PDB entry 4J8X | X-ray diffraction, 2.87 A resolution | chains C and D of the 5 polymer chains in the assembly

[Chain C]
Protein: Histone H2A
Organism: Xenopus laevis
UniProtKB: Q6AZJ8 (Q6AZJ8_XENLA); aligned to UniProt positions 2-129 over residues 1-128 (the alignment contains insertions or deletions, so no single offset holds)
Chain sequence (128 residues; numbered 1 to 128; the number before each row is that of its first residue):
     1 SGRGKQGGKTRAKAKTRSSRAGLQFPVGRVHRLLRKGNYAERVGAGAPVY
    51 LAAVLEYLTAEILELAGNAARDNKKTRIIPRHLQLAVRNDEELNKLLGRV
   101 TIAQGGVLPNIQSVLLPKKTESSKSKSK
Unresolved in the structure: 1-13, 120-128

[Chain D]
Protein: Histone H2B 1.1
Organism: Xenopus laevis
UniProtKB: P02281 (H2B11_XENLA); residues -2 to 122 here correspond to UniProt positions 2-126 (UniProt number = residue number + 4)
Chain sequence (125 residues; numbered -2 to 122; the number before each row is that of its first residue; numbers below 1 keep their minus sign (Pro-2 is residue -2)):
    -2 PEPAKSAPAPKKGSKKAVTKTQKKDGKKRRKTRKESYAIYVYKVLKQVHP
    48 DTGISSKAMSIMNSFVNDVFERIAGEASRLAHYNKRSTITSREIQTAVRL
    98 LLPGELAKHAVSEGTKAVTKYTSAK
Unresolved in the structure: -2 to 27
Differences from the reference sequence: conflict Thr29 (Ser33 in P02281)
Bound ions: para-cymene ruthenium chloride Ru near His79 (its only coordinating residue here)
Curated features (UniProtKB/Swiss-Prot):
  - modified residue: Lys2 (N6-acetyllysine), Lys9 (N6-acetyllysine), Ser11 (Phosphoserine), Lys12 (N6-acetyllysine), Lys17 (N6-acetyllysine)
  - glycosylation: Ser109 (O-linked (GlcNAc) serine)
  - cross-link: Lys117 (Glycyl lysine isopeptide (Lys-Gly) (interchain with G-Cter in ubiquitin))

[Interface between chain C and chain D]
Pairs across the interface (111; chain C residue first):
  Arg17(C) with Tyr118(D)
  Arg20(C) with Lys117(D); Tyr118(D); Ala121(D), hydrogen bond (side chain-backbone); Lys122(D)
  Ala21(C) with Ala114(D); Lys117(D)
  Gly22(C) with Lys117(D)
  Gln24(C) with Tyr37(D); Lys40(D); Gln44(D)
  Phe25(C) with Tyr37(D); Val41(D), hydrophobic; Val63(D), hydrophobic
  Pro26(C) with Tyr37(D), hydrophobic
  Arg29(C) with Glu32(D), salt bridge; Ser33(D), hydrogen bond (side chain-backbone); Tyr37(D)
  Val30(C) with Phe67(D), hydrophobic
  Arg32(C) with Glu32(D), salt bridge
  Leu33(C) with Tyr34(D); Phe67(D), hydrophobic
  Leu34(C) with Phe67(D), hydrophobic
  Tyr39(C) with Phe67(D); Ala71(D), hydrophobic; Ser75(D), hydrogen bond (backbone-side chain); Ile86(D), hydrophobic
  Ala40(C) with Ser84(D); Ile86(D), hydrophobic
  Glu41(C) with Ser84(D), hydrogen bond (backbone-backbone)
  Arg42(C) with Ser84(D), hydrogen bond (backbone-backbone); Thr85(D); Ile86(D), hydrogen bond (backbone-backbone)
  Val43(C) with Ile86(D)
  Gly44(C) with Thr85(D); Ile86(D), hydrogen bond (backbone-backbone)
  Gly46(C) with Ser88(D); Val115(D)
  Ala47(C) with Ile86(D); Ser88(D); Ile91(D)
  Val49(C) with Ala114(D); Val115(D); Tyr118(D), hydrophobic
  Tyr50(C) with Ser88(D); Gln92(D), hydrogen bond; Val108(D), hydrogen bond (side chain-backbone); Gly111(D); Thr112(D); Val115(D), hydrophobic
  Leu51(C) with Phe67(D), hydrophobic; Ile70(D), hydrophobic
  Ala53(C) with Glu110(D); Gly111(D); Ala114(D), hydrophobic
  Val54(C) with Ile70(D), hydrophobic; Val95(D), hydrophobic; Ala107(D)
  Leu55(C) with Val63(D); Phe67(D)
  Glu56(C) with Val41(D)
  Tyr57(C) with Leu103(D); His106(D); Ala107(D)
  Leu58(C) with Phe62(D), hydrophobic; Val66(D), hydrophobic; Leu103(D), hydrophobic
  Thr59(C) with Met59(D)
  Ala60(C) with Val41(D), hydrophobic
  Glu61(C) with Leu103(D)
  Ile62(C) with Met59(D), hydrophobic
  Leu63(C) with Val38(D); Leu42(D), hydrophobic; His46(D)
  Glu64(C) with Val45(D); His46(D), salt bridge
  Gly67(C) with His46(D)
  Asn68(C) with His46(D)
  Thr76(C) with Asp48(D); Thr49(D); Gly50(D), hydrogen bond (backbone-backbone)
  Arg77(C) with Gly50(D); Ile51(D); Ser52(D)
  Ile78(C) with Leu42(D), hydrophobic; Thr49(D); Gly50(D), hydrogen bond (backbone-backbone); Ile51(D); Ser52(D), hydrogen bond (backbone-backbone); Ala55(D)
  Ile79(C) with Ser52(D); Ala55(D)
  Pro80(C) with Ser52(D); Ala55(D); Ile58(D), hydrophobic
  Leu83(C) with Ala55(D); Ile58(D), hydrophobic; Met59(D), hydrophobic
  Glu92(C) with Pro100(D); Gly101(D); Glu102(D), hydrogen bond (side chain-backbone); Leu103(D), hydrogen bond (side chain-backbone)
  Leu93(C) with Leu103(D), hydrophobic
  Leu96(C) with Arg69(D), hydrogen bond (backbone-side chain); Leu99(D), hydrophobic
  Leu97(C) with Phe62(D), hydrophobic; Arg69(D)
  Val100(C) with Asp65(D); Arg69(D)
  Ile102(C) with Ile58(D), hydrophobic
  Ala103(C) with Ile58(D)
Other interface residues (no listed pair), chain C (54 interface residues in all): Ser19, Leu23, Ala45, Lys95
Other interface residues (no listed pair), chain D (57 interface residues in all): Lys54, Glu68, Gly72, Thr87, Leu98

[Summary]
The interface between chain C and chain D involves 54 residues on one side and 57 on the other, with 15
hydrogen bonds and 3 salt bridges. Polar pairs include Arg29(C)-Glu32(D), Arg32(C)-Glu32(D) and
Glu64(C)-His46(D).
Here chain C is Histone H2A and chain D is Histone H2B 1.1, both from Xenopus laevis. Entry 4J8X (X-ray
structure of NCP145 with bound chlorido(eta-6-p-cymene)(N-fluorophenyl-2-pyridinecarbothioamide)ruthenium(II))
was determined by X-ray diffraction (same publication as 4J8V, 4J8U and 4J8W).
